PDB entry 5JTO | solution NMR | chains B and F of the 8 polymer chains in the assembly

# Chain B
Molecule: Protein-export protein SecB
Organism: Escherichia coli O157:H7
UniProtKB: P0AG88 (SECB_ECO57); numbering as in UniProt (aligned over 1-155)
Chain sequence (155 residues; row label = number of the first residue in the row):
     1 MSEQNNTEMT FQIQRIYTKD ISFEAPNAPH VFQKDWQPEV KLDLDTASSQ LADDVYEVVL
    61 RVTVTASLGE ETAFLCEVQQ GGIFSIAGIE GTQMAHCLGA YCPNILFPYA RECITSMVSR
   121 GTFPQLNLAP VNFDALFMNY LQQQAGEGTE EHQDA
Reported in the primary citation:
  - mutagenesis - V40A/L42A/L44A (40-fold): decreased binding to Alkaline phosphatase (chain F)

# Chain F
Molecule: Alkaline phosphatase
Organism: Escherichia coli (strain K12)
Notes: EC 3.1.3.1
UniProtKB: P00634 (PPB_ECOLI); residues 271-310 here = UniProt positions 271-310
Chain sequence (40 residues; numbered 271 to 310; the number before each row is that of its first residue):
   271 ANQQKPLLGL FADGNMPVRW LGPKATYHGN IDKPAVTCTP

# How chain B and chain F interact
Residue-residue contacts (6; chain B residue first):
  Q125(B) - N300(F)
  N127(B) - N300(F)
  A129(B) - V306(F)
  P130(B) - T309(F)
  V131(B) - P310(F)
  N132(B) - P310(F)
Also at the interface, not in a pair above, chain B (7 interface residues in all): L136

# Summary
Chain B and chain F form an interface of 7 and 4 residues respectively. The paper reports that V40A/L42A/L44A
of chain B reduce binding to Alkaline phosphatase (chain F).
Here chain B is Protein-export protein SecB (Escherichia coli O157:H7) and chain F is Alkaline phosphatase
(Escherichia coli (strain K12)). Entry 5JTO (The structure of chaperone SecB in complex with unstructured
proPhoA binding site d) was determined by solution NMR, deposited together with 5JTL, 5JTM, 5JTN, 5JTP, 5JTQ
and 5JTR.
